PDB entry 6QG3 | electron microscopy, 9.40 A resolution (very low resolution: no residue pairs are listed; an interface is given only as per-side residue counts) | chains B and H of the 16 polymer chains in the assembly

# Chain B
Molecule: Translation initiation factor eIF-2B subunit alpha
From: Saccharomyces cerevisiae (strain ATCC 204508 / S288c)
UniProt: P14741 (EI2BA_YEAST); residue numbers follow UniProt; this construct covers 1-305
Chain sequence (305 residues; numbered 1 to 305; the number before each row is that of its first residue):
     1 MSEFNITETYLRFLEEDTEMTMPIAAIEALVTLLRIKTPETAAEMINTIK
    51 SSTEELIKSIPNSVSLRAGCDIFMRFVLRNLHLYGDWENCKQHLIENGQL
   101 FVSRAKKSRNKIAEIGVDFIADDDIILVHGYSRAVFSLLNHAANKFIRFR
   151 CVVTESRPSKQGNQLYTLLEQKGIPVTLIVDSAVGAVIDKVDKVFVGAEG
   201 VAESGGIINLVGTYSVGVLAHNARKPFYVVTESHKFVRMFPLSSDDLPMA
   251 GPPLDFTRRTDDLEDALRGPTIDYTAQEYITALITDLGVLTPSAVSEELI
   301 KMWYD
Disordered / not traced: 1-3
UniProt features mapped onto this chain:
  - modified residue: S2 (N-acetylserine), T291 (Phosphothreonine)

# Chain H
Molecule: Translation initiation factor eIF-2B subunit delta
From: Saccharomyces cerevisiae (strain ATCC 204508 / S288c)
UniProt: P12754 (EI2BD_YEAST); residues 1-651 here = UniProt positions 1-651
Chain sequence (651 residues; row label = number of the first residue in the row):
     1 MSESEAKSRSATPPSKAKQATPTTTAAANGEKKLTNKELKELKKQEKAAK
    51 RAAMKQANGISIEQQQQQAQMKKEKKQLQREQQQKREQKQKNANKKKQNE
   101 RNVKKSTLFGHLETTEERRATILALTSAVSSPKTSRITAAGLMVPVVASA
   151 LSGSNVLTASSLMPVGPNASSTVSASAPASTTTTLPASSAALSAGTSSAS
   201 TNTPTAIQQEIASSNASDVAKTLASISLEAGEFNVIPGISSVIPTVLEQS
   251 FDNSSLISSVKELLLNKDLIHPSILLLTSHLAHYKIVGSIPRCIAMLEVF
   301 QIVIKDYQTPKGTTLSRNLTSYLSHQIDLLKKARPLSVTMGNAIRWLKQE
   351 ISLIDPSTPDKAAKKDLCEKIGQFAKEKIELADQLIIDNASTQIEESTTI
   401 VTYGSSKVLTELLLHNAISLKKNIKVIVVDSRPLFEGRKMAETLRNAGVN
   451 VMYALITSLDTIFNMDVDYVFLGAHSILSNGFLYSRAGTAMLAMSAKRRN
   501 IPVLVCCESLKFSQRVQLDSVTFNELADPNDLVNIDYENPVERRGNKGAL
   551 LNQFIKERKFEKKKLAMENKPKGNKIGGKKGSEGESKDASNEEDSNSKNI
   601 LDGWQELPSLNIVNILYDLTPPEYIKKVITEFGALPPSSVPVILREYKGS
   651 A
Disordered / not traced: 1-236, 258, 465, 594-651
UniProt features mapped onto this chain:
  - modified residue: S2 (N-acetylserine), S106 (Phosphoserine), T121 (Phosphothreonine)

# Interface between chain B and chain H
At this resolution (9 A) residue pairs are not listed: 19 residues of chain B and 20 of chain H lie at the interface.

# Summary
19 residues of chain B and 20 residues of chain H are in contact.
Chain B is Translation initiation factor eIF-2B subunit alpha and chain H is Translation initiation factor
eIF-2B subunit delta, both from Saccharomyces cerevisiae (strain ATCC 204508 / S288c); the structure,
Structure of eIF2B-eIF2 (phosphorylated at Ser51) complex (model B), was determined by electron microscopy
together with 6QG0, 6QG1, 6QG2, 6QG5 and 6QG6 from the same study.
